8FHT - chains A and B; structure by electron microscopy, 3.02 A resolution.

Chain A (and B):
Molecule: Solute carrier family 12 member 3
Source organism: Homo sapiens
Notes: chain B of this document is another copy of the same molecule, construct and numbering; everything in this record applies to it too
UniProtKB: P55017 (S12A3_HUMAN); residues 1-1021 here = UniProt positions 1-1021
Sequence (1021 residues; row label = number of the first residue in the row):
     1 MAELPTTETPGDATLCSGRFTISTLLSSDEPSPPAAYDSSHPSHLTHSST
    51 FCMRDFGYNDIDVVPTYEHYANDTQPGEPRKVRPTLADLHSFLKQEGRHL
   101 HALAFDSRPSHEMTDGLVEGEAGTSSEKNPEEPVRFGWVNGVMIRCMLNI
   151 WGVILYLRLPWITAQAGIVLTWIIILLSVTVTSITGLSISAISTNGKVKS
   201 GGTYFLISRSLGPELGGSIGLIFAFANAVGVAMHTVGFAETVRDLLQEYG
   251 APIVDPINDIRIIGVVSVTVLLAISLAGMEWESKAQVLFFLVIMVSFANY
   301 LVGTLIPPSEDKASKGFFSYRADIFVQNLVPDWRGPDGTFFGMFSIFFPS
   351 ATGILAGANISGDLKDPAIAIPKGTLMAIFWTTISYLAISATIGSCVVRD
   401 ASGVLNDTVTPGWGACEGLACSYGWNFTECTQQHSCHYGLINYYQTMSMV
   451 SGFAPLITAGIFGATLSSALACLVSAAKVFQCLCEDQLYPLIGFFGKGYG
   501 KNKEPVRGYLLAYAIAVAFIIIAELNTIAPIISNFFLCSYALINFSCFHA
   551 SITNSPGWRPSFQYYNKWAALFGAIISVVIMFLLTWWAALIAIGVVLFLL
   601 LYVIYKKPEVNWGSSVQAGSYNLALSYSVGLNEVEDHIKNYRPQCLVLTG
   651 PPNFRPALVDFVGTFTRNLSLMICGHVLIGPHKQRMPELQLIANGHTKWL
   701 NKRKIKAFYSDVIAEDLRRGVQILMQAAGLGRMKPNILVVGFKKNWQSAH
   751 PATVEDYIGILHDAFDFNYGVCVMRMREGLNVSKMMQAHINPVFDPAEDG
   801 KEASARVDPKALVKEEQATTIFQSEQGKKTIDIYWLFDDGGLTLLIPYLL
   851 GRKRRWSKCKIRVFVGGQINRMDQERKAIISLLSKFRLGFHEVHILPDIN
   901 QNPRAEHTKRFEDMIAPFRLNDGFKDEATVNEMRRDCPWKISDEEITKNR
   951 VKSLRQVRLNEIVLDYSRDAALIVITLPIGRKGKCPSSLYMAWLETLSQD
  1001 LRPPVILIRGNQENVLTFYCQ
Disordered / not traced: 1-138, 607-1021
Disulfides: Cys416-Cys421, Cys430-Cys436
Sequence notes: engineered mutation Asp55 (Thr in P55017), Asp60 (Thr in P55017), Asp73 (Ser in P55017), Asn140 (Lys in P55017); variant Gly264 (Ala in P55017)
Bound ions: Na+: Leu148, Trp151, Ala464, Ser467, Ser468
UniProt features mapped onto this chain:
  - region: Ser615 to Gly630 (Scissor helix)
  - binding site (Na(+)): Leu148, Trp151, Ala464, Ser467, Ser468
  - binding site (polythiazide): Asn149, Asn227, His234, Thr352, Asn359
  - binding site (chloride): Gly353, Ile354, Leu355, Tyr540
  - binding site (ATP): Leu648, Arg655, Val677, Gly741, Leu780, Asn781
  - modified residue: Ser43 (Phosphoserine), Thr46 (Phosphothreonine), Ser49 (Phosphoserine), Thr50 (Phosphothreonine), Ser91 (Phosphoserine), Thr124 (Phosphothreonine), Ser126 (Phosphoserine)
  - glycosylation (N-linked (GlcNAc...) asparagine): Asn406, Asn426
  - natural variant: Asp62 (D62H: In GTLMNS; D62N: In GTLMNS), Glu68 (E68K: In GTLMNS), His69 (H69N: In GTLMNS), Arg83 (R83Q: In GTLMNS; R83W: In GTLMNS), His90 (H90Y: In GTLMNS), Glu121 (E121D: In GTLMNS), Arg135 (R135C: In GTLMNS), Arg145 (R145C: In GTLMNS; R145H: In GTLMNS), Ile150 (I150M: In GTLMNS), Val153 (V153M: In GTLMNS), Ile154 (I154F: In GTLMNS), Leu157 (L157P: In GTLMNS), 96 further natural variant entries in UniProt
  - mutagenesis: Arg19 (R19A: Abolished interaction with OXSR1/OSR1 and STK39/SPAK, preventing phosphorylation and activation), Thr46 (T46A: Decreased phosphorylation by OXSR1/OSR1 and STK39/SPAK), Asp62 (D62A: Abolished sodium and chloride ion cotransporter activity), Tyr70 (Y70A: Abolished sodium and chloride ion cotransporter activity), Arg83 (R83A: Abolished sodium and chloride ion cotransporter activity), Leu86 (L86A: Abolished sodium and chloride ion cotransporter activity), Ser91 (S91A: Decreased phosphorylation by OXSR1/OSR1 and STK39/SPAK), Asn149 (N149A: Reduced sensitivity to thiazide diuretics. Reduced sodium and chloride ion cotransporter activity), Arg158 (R158A: Strongly reduced sodium and chloride ion cotransporter activity), Phe223 (F223A: Reduced sensitivity to thiazide diuretics), Asn227 (N227A: Strongly reduced sodium and chloride ion cotransporter activity), His234 (H234A/Y: Strongly reduced sodium and chloride ion cotransporter activity), 10 further mutagenesis entries in UniProt
From the paper describing this entry:
  - disease-associated variants - D62H, D62N, R83Q, R145C, C421R, C430G, K478E, R1009Q, N1014K (citing earlier work)
  - binding site for chloride ion: Gly353 to Leu355, Tyr540
  - contacts within the chain: Arg158-Glu240 (salt bridge)
  - mutagenesis - R145A, R158A, E240A, K478A, N526A: decreased expression
  - specificity-determining residues: His234 (by similarity / conservation)

Interface between chain A and chain B:
Contacting residue pairs (8; chain A residue first):
  His549(A) - Tyr605(B)
  Phe582(A) - Phe582(B)  hydrophobic
  Phe582(A) - Leu590(B)  hydrophobic
  Leu583(A) - Trp586(B)  hydrophobic
  Trp586(A) - Leu583(B)  hydrophobic
  Leu590(A) - Phe582(B)  hydrophobic
  Tyr605(A) - His549(B)
  Tyr605(A) - Ile552(B)  hydrophobic
Also at the interface, not in a pair above, chain A (10 interface residues in all): Phe545, Ile552, Thr553, Leu601
Also at the interface, not in a pair above, chain B (11 interface residues in all): Phe545, Phe548, Thr553, Leu601

In short:
10 residues of chain A and 11 residues of chain B are in contact. The paper reports a binding site for
chloride ion at Gly353(A) and Tyr540(A); R145A, R158A and E240A of chain A, among others, reduce expression; 5
substitutions were tested in all.
Both chains are Solute carrier family 12 member 3 (Homo sapiens). Entry 8FHT (Cryo-EM structure of human NCC)
was determined by electron microscopy (same publication as 8FHN, 8FHO, 8FHP, 8FHQ and 8FHR).
